Entry 5LD9 (X-ray diffraction, 1.73 A resolution); this record covers chains A and B.

Chain A (and B):
Protein: JAMM1
From: Pyrococcus furiosus (strain ATCC 43587 / DSM 3638 / JCM 8422 / Vc1)
Notes: chain B of this document is another copy of the same molecule, construct and numbering; everything in this record applies to it too
UniProt: Q8U1Y4 (Q8U1Y4_PYRFU); numbering as in UniProt (aligned over 1-140)
Amino-acid sequence (140 residues; each row starts with the number of its first residue):
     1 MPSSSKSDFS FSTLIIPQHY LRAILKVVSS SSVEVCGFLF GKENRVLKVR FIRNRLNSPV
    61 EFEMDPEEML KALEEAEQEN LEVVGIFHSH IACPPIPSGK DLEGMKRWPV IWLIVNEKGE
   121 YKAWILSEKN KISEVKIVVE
Unresolved in the structure: 1-11 (chain B: 1-11, 127-129)
Ion coordination: Zn2+: His-88, His-90, Asp-101

Chain A / chain B interface:
Disulfides between the chains: Cys-93(A)/Cys-93(B)
Residue-residue contacts (16):
  Ala-92(A) with Cys-93(B)
  Cys-93(A) with Cys-93(B), disulfide
  Pro-94(A) with Val-60(B), hydrophobic; Cys-93(B)
  Pro-97(A) with Gly-99(B), hydrogen bond (backbone-backbone)
  Ser-98(A) with Ser-98(B); Gly-99(B)
  Gly-99(A) with Pro-97(B), hydrogen bond (backbone-backbone); Ser-98(B); Gly-99(B); Leu-102(B)
  Leu-102(A) with Gly-99(B)
  Lys-131(A) with Glu-103(B)
  Ile-132(A) with Gly-99(B); Lys-100(B); Glu-103(B), hydrogen bond (backbone-side chain)
Interface residues without a listed pair, chain A (12 interface residues in all): Ile-96, Trp-124, Asn-130
Interface residues without a listed pair, chain B (9 interface residues in all): Pro-94

In short:
Chain A and chain B form an interface of 12 and 9 residues respectively; the contacts include 1 disulfide bond
and 3 hydrogen bonds. Polar contacts include Ile-132(A)/Glu-103(B) and Pro-97(A)/Gly-99(B). The Zn2+ site is
built by His-88(A), His-90(A) and Asp-101(A).
Both chains are JAMM1 (Pyrococcus furiosus (strain ATCC 43587 / DSM 3638 / JCM 8422 / Vc1)). Entry 5LD9
(Structure of deubiquitinating enzyme homolog, Pyrococcus furiosus JAMM1) was determined by X-ray diffraction.
